Entry 7B59 (X-ray diffraction, 1.63 A resolution); this record covers chains AAA and BBB of the 3 polymer chains in the assembly.

[Chain AAA]
Molecule: Urease subunit gamma
Source organism: Sporosarcina pasteurii
Notes: EC 3.5.1.5
UniProt: P41022 (URE3_SPOPA); residues 1-100 here = UniProt positions 1-100
Chain sequence (100 residues; each row starts with the number of its first residue):
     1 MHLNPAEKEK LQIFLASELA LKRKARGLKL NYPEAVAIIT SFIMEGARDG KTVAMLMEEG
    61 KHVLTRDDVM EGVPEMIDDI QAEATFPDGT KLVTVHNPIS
Construct notes: variant Ala-20 (Leu in P41022), Lys-22 (Arg in P41022)
Modified positions: Met-1 (N-carboxymethionine; CXM)

[Chain BBB]
Molecule: Urease subunit beta
Source organism: Sporosarcina pasteurii
Notes: EC 3.5.1.5
UniProt: P41021 (URE2_SPOPA); residue numbers follow UniProt; this construct covers 5-126
Chain sequence (122 residues; row label = number of the first residue in the row):
     5 NYIVPGEYRV AEGEIEINAG REKTTIRVSN TGDRPIQVGS HIHFVEVNKE LLFDRAEGIG
    65 RRLNIPSGTA ARFEPGEEME VELTELGGNR EVFGISDLTN GSVDNKELIL QRAKELGYKG
   125 VE

[Interface between chain AAA and chain BBB]
Residue-residue contacts - 11 pairs, chain AAA then chain BBB:
  Arg-66(AAA) / Tyr-6(BBB)  hydrogen bond
  Glu-71(AAA) / Asn-5(BBB)
  Glu-71(AAA) / Tyr-6(BBB)
  Glu-71(AAA) / Ile-7(BBB)  hydrogen bond (side chain-backbone)
  Gly-72(AAA) / Tyr-6(BBB)  hydrogen bond (backbone-side chain)
  Gly-72(AAA) / Ile-7(BBB)
  Gly-72(AAA) / Pro-9(BBB)
  Pro-74(AAA) / Tyr-6(BBB)
  Glu-75(AAA) / Tyr-6(BBB)  hydrogen bond
  Glu-75(AAA) / Val-8(BBB)
  Met-76(AAA) / Pro-9(BBB)  hydrophobic

[Summary]
6 residues of chain AAA face 5 of chain BBB across their interface; the contacts include 4 hydrogen bonds.
Among the polar pairs are Arg-66(AAA)/Tyr-6(BBB), Glu-71(AAA)/Ile-7(BBB) and Gly-72(AAA)/Tyr-6(BBB).
Chain AAA is Urease subunit gamma and chain BBB is Urease subunit beta, both from Sporosarcina pasteurii; the
structure, X-ray crystal structure of Sporosarcina pasteurii urease inhibited by Ag(PEt3)Br, was determined by
X-ray diffraction together with 7B58 and 7B5A from the same study.
